8XUY - chains B and C of the 5 polymer chains in the assembly; structure by electron microscopy, 3.14 A resolution.

# Chain B (and C)
Protein: Spike glycoprotein
From: Severe acute respiratory syndrome coronavirus 2
Notes: chain C of this document is another copy of the same molecule, construct and numbering; everything in this record applies to it too
UniProtKB: P0DTC2 (SPIKE_SARS2); aligned to UniProt positions 28-1205 over residues 28-1208 (the alignment contains insertions or deletions, so no single offset holds)
Sequence (1235 residues; row label = number of the first residue in the row; note: 3 numbers in that range are skipped by the numbering (no residue carries them; nothing is unmodelled there)):
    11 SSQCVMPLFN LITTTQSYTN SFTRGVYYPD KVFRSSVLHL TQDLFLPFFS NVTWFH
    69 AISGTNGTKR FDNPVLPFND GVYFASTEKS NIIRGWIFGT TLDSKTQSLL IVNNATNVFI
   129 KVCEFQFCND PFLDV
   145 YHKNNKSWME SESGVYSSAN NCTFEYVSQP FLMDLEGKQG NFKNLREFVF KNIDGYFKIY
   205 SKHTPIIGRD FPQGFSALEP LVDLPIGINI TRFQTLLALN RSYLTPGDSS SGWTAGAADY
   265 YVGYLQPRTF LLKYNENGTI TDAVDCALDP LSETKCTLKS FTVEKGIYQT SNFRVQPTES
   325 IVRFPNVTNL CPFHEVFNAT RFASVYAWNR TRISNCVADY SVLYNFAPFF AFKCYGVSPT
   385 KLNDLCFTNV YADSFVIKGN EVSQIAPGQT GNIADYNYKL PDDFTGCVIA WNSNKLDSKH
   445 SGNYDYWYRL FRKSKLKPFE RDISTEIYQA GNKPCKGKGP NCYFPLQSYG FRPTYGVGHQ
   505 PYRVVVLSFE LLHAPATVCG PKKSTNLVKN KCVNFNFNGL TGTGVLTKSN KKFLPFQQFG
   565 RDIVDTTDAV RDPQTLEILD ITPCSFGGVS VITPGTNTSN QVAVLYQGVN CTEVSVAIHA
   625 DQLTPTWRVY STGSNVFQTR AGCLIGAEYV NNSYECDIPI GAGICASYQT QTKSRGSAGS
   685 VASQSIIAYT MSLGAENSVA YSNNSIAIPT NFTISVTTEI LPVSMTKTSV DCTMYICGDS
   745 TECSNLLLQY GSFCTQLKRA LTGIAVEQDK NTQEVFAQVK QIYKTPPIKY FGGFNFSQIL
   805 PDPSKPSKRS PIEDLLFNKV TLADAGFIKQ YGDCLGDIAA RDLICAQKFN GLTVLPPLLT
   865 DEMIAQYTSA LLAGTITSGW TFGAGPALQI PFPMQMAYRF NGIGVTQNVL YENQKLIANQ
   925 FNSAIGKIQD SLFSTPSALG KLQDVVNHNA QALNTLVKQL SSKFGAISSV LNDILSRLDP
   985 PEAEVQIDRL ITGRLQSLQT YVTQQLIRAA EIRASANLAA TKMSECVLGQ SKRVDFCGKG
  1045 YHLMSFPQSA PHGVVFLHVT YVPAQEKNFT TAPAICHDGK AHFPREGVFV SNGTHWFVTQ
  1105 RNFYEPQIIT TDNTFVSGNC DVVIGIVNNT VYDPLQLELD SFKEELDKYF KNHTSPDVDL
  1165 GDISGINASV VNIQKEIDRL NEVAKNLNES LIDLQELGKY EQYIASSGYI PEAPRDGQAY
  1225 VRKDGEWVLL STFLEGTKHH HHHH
Disordered / not traced: 11-23, 69-85, 145-153, 178-186, 244-257, 675-686, 826-852, 1138-1248 (chain C: 11-24, 69-83, 145-153, 178-187, 244-257, 674-686, 826-851, 1138-1248)
Disulfide bonds: Cys131-Cys166, Cys290-Cys300, Cys335-Cys360, Cys378-Cys431, Cys390-Cys523, Cys479-Cys486, Cys536-Cys588, Cys615-Cys647, Cys660-Cys669, Cys736-Cys758, Cys741-Cys747, Cys1030-Cys1041, Cys1080-Cys1124
Glycans and other covalent adducts: N-acetylglucosamine (NAG) linked to Asn122, Asn165, Asn233, Asn281, Asn614, Asn655, Asn707, Asn715, Asn799, Asn1072, Asn1096
Construct notes: expression tag (11-27, 1209-1248); variant Leu50 (Ser in P0DTC2), Phe127 (Val in P0DTC2), Asp142 (Gly in P0DTC2), Ser157 (Phe in P0DTC2), Gly158 (Arg in P0DTC2), Ile211 (Leu212 in P0DTC2), Gly212 (Val213 in P0DTC2), Phe215 (Leu216 in P0DTC2), Asn244 (His245 in P0DTC2), Asp263 (Ala264 in P0DTC2), Val331 (Ile332 in P0DTC2), His338 (Gly339 in P0DTC2), Thr355 (Lys356 in P0DTC2), Phe370 (Ser371 in P0DTC2), Pro372 (Ser373 in P0DTC2), Phe374 (Ser375 in P0DTC2), Ala375 (Thr376 in P0DTC2), Lys402 (Arg403 in P0DTC2), Asn404 (Asp405 in P0DTC2), Ser407 (Arg408 in P0DTC2), Asn416 (Lys417 in P0DTC2), Lys439 (Asn440 in P0DTC2), His444 (Val445 in P0DTC2), Ser445 (Gly446 in P0DTC2), Asp449 (Asn450 in P0DTC2), Trp451 (Leu452 in P0DTC2), Lys459 (Asn460 in P0DTC2), Asn476 (Ser477 in P0DTC2), Lys477 (Thr478 in P0DTC2), Lys480 (Asn481 in P0DTC2), Lys482 (Glu484 in P0DTC2), Pro484 (Phe486 in P0DTC2), Arg496 (Gln498 in P0DTC2), Tyr499 (Asn501 in P0DTC2), His503 (Tyr505 in P0DTC2), Lys552 (Glu554 in P0DTC2), Val568 (Ala570 in P0DTC2), Gly612 (Asp614 in P0DTC2), Ser619 (Pro621 in P0DTC2), Tyr653 (His655 in P0DTC2), Lys677 (Asn679 in P0DTC2), Arg679 (Pro681 in P0DTC2), Lys762 (Asn764 in P0DTC2), Tyr794 (Asp796 in P0DTC2), Phe937 (Ser939 in P0DTC2), His952 (Gln954 in P0DTC2), Lys967 (Asn969 in P0DTC2), Leu1141 (Pro1143 in P0DTC2); engineered mutation Gly680 (Arg682 in P0DTC2), Ser681 (Arg683 in P0DTC2), Gly683 (Arg685 in P0DTC2), Pro815 (Phe817 in P0DTC2), Pro890 (Ala892 in P0DTC2), Pro897 (Ala899 in P0DTC2), Pro940 (Ala942 in P0DTC2), Pro984 (Lys986 in P0DTC2), Pro985 (Val987 in P0DTC2)
Curated features (UniProtKB/Swiss-Prot):
  - region: Asp1166, Ser1173, Asn1176, Asn1190, Glu1205 (Heptad repeat 2)
  - glycosylation (N-linked (GlcNAc...) asparagine): Asn61 (hybrid), Asn1176 (complex)

# Interface between chain B and chain C
Contacting residue pairs (110):
  Lys41(B) - Ala518(C)
  Lys41(B) - Phe560(C)
  Lys41(B) - Gln561(C)
  Lys41(B) - Gln562(C)
  Val42(B) - Gln561(C)
  Val42(B) - Arg565(C)
  Phe43(B) - Lys556(C)
  Phe43(B) - Phe557(C)  hydrophobic
  Phe43(B) - Gln561(C)
  Phe43(B) - Phe563(C)
  Phe43(B) - Gly564(C)
  Phe43(B) - Arg565(C)  hydrogen bond (backbone-backbone)
  Tyr200(B) - Asn393(C)  hydrogen bond
  Tyr200(B) - Tyr395(C)  hydrogen bond
  Pro224(B) - Phe560(C)
  Pro229(B) - Arg356(C)
  Asn281(B) - Lys556(C)
  Phe376(B) - Tyr487(C)
  Pro383(B) - Phe455(C)  hydrophobic
  Asp735(B) - Asn316(C)  hydrogen bond
  Asp743(B) - Thr547(C)
  Gln753(B) - Ser966(C)
  Gln753(B) - Lys967(C)
  Gln753(B) - Phe968(C)  hydrogen bond (backbone-backbone)
  Tyr754(B) - Phe968(C)
  Gly755(B) - Ser966(C)
  Ser756(B) - Thr959(C)
  Ser756(B) - Gln963(C)
  Phe757(B) - Phe968(C)  hydrophobic
  Phe757(B) - Ser1001(C)
  Gln760(B) - Thr959(C)
  Gln760(B) - Gln963(C)
  Lys762(B) - Gln313(C)  hydrogen bond (side chain-backbone)
  Lys762(B) - Thr314(C)
  Arg763(B) - Gln955(C)  hydrogen bond
  Gln785(B) - Ala699(C)
  Gln785(B) - Asn701(C)
  Ile786(B) - Leu697(C)
  Ile786(B) - Ala699(C)  hydrogen bond (backbone-backbone)
  Ile786(B) - Glu700(C)
  Ile786(B) - Asn701(C)  hydrogen bond (backbone-backbone)
  Tyr787(B) - Asn701(C)
  Lys788(B) - Glu700(C)
  Lys788(B) - Asn701(C)  hydrogen bond (backbone-backbone)
  Lys788(B) - Ser702(C)
  Pro790(B) - Tyr705(C)  hydrophobic
  Tyr794(B) - Tyr705(C)
  Phe795(B) - Tyr705(C)
  Phe853(B) - Phe590(C)
  Pro861(B) - Gly665(C)
  Pro861(B) - Ala666(C)
  Leu862(B) - Pro663(C)  hydrophobic
  Leu862(B) - Gly665(C)
  Leu862(B) - Ala666(C)
  Leu862(B) - Gly667(C)  hydrogen bond (backbone-backbone)
  Leu863(B) - Met695(C)  hydrophobic
  Thr864(B) - Ala666(C)
  Thr864(B) - Gly667(C)
  Met867(B) - Met695(C)  hydrophobic
  Met867(B) - Leu697(C)  hydrophobic
  Gln870(B) - Leu697(C)
  Tyr871(B) - Leu697(C)
  Thr881(B) - Val703(C)
  Thr881(B) - Tyr705(C)
  Ala888(B) - Pro1067(C)
  Pro890(B) - Pro1067(C)
  Leu892(B) - Ala711(C)  hydrophobic
  Leu892(B) - Glu1070(C)
  Gln893(B) - Val703(C)
  Gln893(B) - Ala704(C)
  Gln893(B) - Ser709(C)  hydrogen bond
  Gln893(B) - Ile710(C)
  Gln893(B) - Ala711(C)  hydrogen bond (backbone-backbone)
  Pro895(B) - Tyr705(C)  hydrophobic
  Pro895(B) - Ser706(C)
  Pro895(B) - Asn707(C)
  Pro895(B) - Ser709(C)
  Phe896(B) - Tyr705(C)
  Met898(B) - Thr1075(C)
  Met898(B) - Val1092(C)  hydrophobic
  Tyr902(B) - Val1092(C)
  Tyr902(B) - Arg1105(C)  hydrogen bond
  Asn905(B) - Arg1105(C)
  Gln911(B) - Pro1088(C)
  Gln911(B) - Arg1105(C)
  Asn912(B) - Phe1087(C)
  Asn912(B) - Ser1121(C)
  Tyr915(B) - Pro1077(C)
  Glu916(B) - Ser1121(C)
  Ser965(B) - Asp569(C)
  Asn976(B) - Thr545(C)
  Ser980(B) - Lys385(C)
  Ser980(B) - Leu389(C)
  Arg981(B) - Gly380(C)
  Arg981(B) - Val381(C)
  Arg981(B) - Ser382(C)  hydrogen bond (backbone-backbone)
  Arg981(B) - Lys385(C)  hydrogen bond (backbone-side chain)
  Arg981(B) - Leu389(C)
  Arg981(B) - Leu515(C)
  Leu982(B) - Gly380(C)
  Leu982(B) - Ser382(C)
  Leu982(B) - Lys385(C)  hydrogen bond (backbone-side chain)
  Asp983(B) - Ser382(C)
  Asp983(B) - Lys385(C)
  Asp992(B) - Arg993(C)  salt bridge
  Gln1003(B) - Thr1004(C)
  Ser1028(B) - Val1038(C)
  Glu1029(B) - Arg1037(C)  salt bridge
  Glu1029(B) - Val1038(C)
  Arg1037(B) - Arg1037(C)
Other interface residues (no listed pair), chain B (83 interface residues in all): Tyr38, Arg44, Val47, Asp198, Glu223, Thr384, Met738, Lys784, Gly855, Leu859, Pro860, Ser882, Trp884, Gly887, Gly889, Ala891, Ile894, Gln918, Asp977, Leu979, Leu1010, Arg1017, Leu1032, Gly1033
Other interface residues (no listed pair), chain C (90 interface residues in all): Glu514, Gly543, Gly546, Lys555, Leu558, Ile567, Gln611, Ala645, Ile668, Thr694, Gly698, Asn708, Pro713, Gly969, Ile1011, Glu1015, Asp1039, Lys1043, Gly1044, Tyr1045, Val1066, Asn1072, Val1126, Val1127, Ile1128

# Summary
83 residues of chain B and 90 residues of chain C are in contact; the contacts include 17 hydrogen bonds and 2
salt bridges. Polar contacts include Asp992(B)-Arg993(C), Glu1029(B)-Arg1037(C) and Tyr200(B)-Asn393(C).
Both chains are Spike glycoprotein (Severe acute respiratory syndrome coronavirus 2). Entry 8XUY (Structure of
SARS-CoV-2 BA.2.86 spike glycoprotein in complex with ACE2 (2-up state)) was determined by electron
microscopy, deposited together with 8XUZ, 8XV0, 8XV1, 8XVM and 9IU1.
